8EI9 - chains A and B of the 3 polymer chains in the assembly; structure by X-ray diffraction, 3.90 A resolution.

# Chain A
Protein: Catenin beta-1
Source organism: Homo sapiens
UniProtKB: P35222 (CTNB1_HUMAN); numbering as in UniProt (aligned over 134-665)
Amino-acid sequence (533 residues; numbered 133 to 665; the number before each row is that of its first residue):
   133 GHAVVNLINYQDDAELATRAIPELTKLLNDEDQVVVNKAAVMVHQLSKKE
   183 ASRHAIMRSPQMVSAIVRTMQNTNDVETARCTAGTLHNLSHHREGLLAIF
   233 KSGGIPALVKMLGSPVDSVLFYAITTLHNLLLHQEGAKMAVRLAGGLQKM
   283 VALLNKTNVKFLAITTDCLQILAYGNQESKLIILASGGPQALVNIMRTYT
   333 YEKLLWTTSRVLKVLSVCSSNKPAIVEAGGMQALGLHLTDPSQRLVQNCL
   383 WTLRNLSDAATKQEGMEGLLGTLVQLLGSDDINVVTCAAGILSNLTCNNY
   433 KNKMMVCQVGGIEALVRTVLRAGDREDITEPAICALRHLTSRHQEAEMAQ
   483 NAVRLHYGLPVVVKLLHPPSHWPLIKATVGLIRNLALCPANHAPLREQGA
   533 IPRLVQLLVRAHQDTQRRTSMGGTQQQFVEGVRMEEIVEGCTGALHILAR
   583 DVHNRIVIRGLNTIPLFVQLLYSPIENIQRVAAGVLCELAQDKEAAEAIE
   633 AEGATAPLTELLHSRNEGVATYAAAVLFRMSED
Unresolved in the structure: 133-147
Sequence notes: expression tag (133)
UniProt features mapped onto this chain:
  - region: L156 to L178 (Interaction with BCL9)
  - modified residue: Y142 (Phosphotyrosine), S191 (Phosphoserine), S246 (Phosphoserine), Y331 (Phosphotyrosine), Y333 (Phosphotyrosine), S552 (Phosphoserine), T556 (Microbial infection: Phosphothreonine), C619 (S-nitrosocysteine)
  - natural variant: K292 (K292N: Found in a patient with features of osteopathia striata cranial sclerosis; uncertain significance), L388 (L388P: In NEDSDV)
  - mutagenesis: Y142 (Y142E: No effect on interaction with BCL9 and BCL9L), L156 (L156A: Abolishes interaction with BCL9 but no effect on interaction with CDH3; when associated with A-159), L159 (L159A: No effect on interaction with BCL9 and CDH3. Abolishes interaction with BCL9 but no effect on interaction with CDH3; when associated with A-156), L178 (L178A: No effect on interaction with BCL9 and CDH3), F253 (F253A: Abolishes or strongly reduces AXIN2 binding), H260 (H260A: Abolishes or strongly reduces AXIN1 and AXIN2 binding. Strongly reduces phosphorylation and degradation; when associated with A-386 and A-383), K292 (K292A: Abolishes or strongly reduces AXIN1 and AXIN2 binding), K312 (K312E: Abolishes TCF7L2 binding), Y333 (Y333F: Abolished phosphorylation by SRC and interaction with isoform M2 of PKM (PKM2)), K345 (K345A: Abolishes APC binding), W383 (W383A: Abolishes APC binding. Strongly reduces phosphorylation and degradation; when associated with A-260 and A-386), R386 (R386A: Strongly reduces APC binding. Strongly reduces phosphorylation and degradation; when associated with A-260 and A-383), 7 further mutagenesis entries in UniProt
Residues lining bound ligands: N,N'-(1,4-phenylene)diacetamide (WHL): T653, A656, A657, F660

# Chain B
Protein: E3 ubiquitin-protein ligase Mdm2
Source organism: Homo sapiens
Notes: EC 2.3.2.27; fragment: P53 binding domain
UniProtKB: Q00987 (MDM2_HUMAN); numbering as in UniProt (aligned over 17-111)
Amino-acid sequence (95 residues; numbered 17 to 111; the number before each row is that of its first residue):
    17 SQIPASEQETLVRPKPLLLKLLKSVGAQKDTYTMKEVLFYLGQYIMTKRL
    67 YDEKQQHIVYCSNDLLGDLFGVPSFSVKEHRKIYTMIYRNLVVVN
Unresolved in the structure: 17-24, 111
UniProt features mapped onto this chain:
  - mutagenesis: G58 (G58A: No effect on its ability to induce apoptosis)

# How chain A and chain B interact
Contacting residue pairs (11):
  R582(A) - R97(B)
  V584(A) - R97(B)
  R587(A) - R97(B)
  Q623(A) - E95(B)
  Q623(A) - H96(B)
  A657(A) - K94(B)
  F660(A) - H73(B)
  F660(A) - V93(B)  hydrophobic
  F660(A) - K94(B)
  D665(A) - Q71(B)  hydrogen bond
  D665(A) - H73(B)  salt bridge
Also at the interface, not in a pair above, chain A (10 interface residues in all): C619, A656, E664
The authors on this interface:
  - pairs named by the authors: Q623(A)-H96(B), F660(A)-H73(B) (hydrophobic contact), E664(A)-Q71(B)

# In short
The interface between chain A and chain B involves 10 residues on one side and 7 on the other; the contacts
include 1 hydrogen bond and 1 salt bridge. Among the polar pairs are D665(A)-H73(B) and D665(A)-Q71(B). The
authors report contacts between Q623(A) and H96(B) and E664(A) and Q71(B); a hydrophobic contact between
F660(A) and H73(B).
Chain A is Catenin beta-1 and chain B is E3 ubiquitin-protein ligase Mdm2, both from Homo sapiens; the
structure, Crystal structure of beta-catenin and the MDM2 p53-binding domain in complex with H332, a Helicon
Polypeptide, was determined by X-ray diffraction, deposited together with 8EHZ, 8EI0, 8EI1, 8EI2, 8EI3, 8EI5
and 6 further entries.
